Entry 7TD1 (electron microscopy, 3.08 A resolution); this record covers chains B and A of the 4 polymer chains in the assembly.

== Chain B ==
Name: Guanine nucleotide-binding protein G(I)/G(S)/G(T) subunit beta-1
Organism: Bos taurus
UniProt: P62871 (GBB1_BOVIN); numbering as in UniProt (aligned over 1-340)
Chain sequence (340 residues; numbered 1 to 340; the number before each row is that of its first residue):
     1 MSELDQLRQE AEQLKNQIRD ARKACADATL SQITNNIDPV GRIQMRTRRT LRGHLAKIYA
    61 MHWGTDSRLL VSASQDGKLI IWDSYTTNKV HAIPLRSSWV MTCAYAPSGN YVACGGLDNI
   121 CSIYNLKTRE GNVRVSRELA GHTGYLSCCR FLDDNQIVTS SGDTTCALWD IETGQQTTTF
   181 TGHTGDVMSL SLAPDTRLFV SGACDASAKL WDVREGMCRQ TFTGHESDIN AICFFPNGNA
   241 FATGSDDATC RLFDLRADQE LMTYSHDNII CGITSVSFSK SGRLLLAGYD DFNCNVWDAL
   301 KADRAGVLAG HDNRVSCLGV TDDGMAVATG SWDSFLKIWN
Not modelled in the structure: 1
Curated features (UniProtKB/Swiss-Prot):
  - modified residue: Ser2 (N-acetylserine), His266 (Phosphohistidine)

== Chain A ==
Name: Guanine nucleotide-binding protein G(i) subunit alpha-1
Organism: Rattus norvegicus
UniProt: B2RSH2 (GNAI1_MOUSE); numbering as in UniProt (aligned over 1-354)
Chain sequence (379 residues; each row starts with the number of its first residue; numbers below 1 keep their minus sign (Met-24 is residue -24)):
   -24 MGSSHHHHHH SSGLEVLFQG PHMASMGCTL SAEDKAAVER SKMIDRNLRE DGEKAAREVK
    36 LLLLGAGESG KSTIVKQMKI IHEAGYSEEE CKQYKAVVYS NTIQSIIAII RAMGRLKIDF
    96 GDSARADDAR QLFVLAGAAE EGFMTAELAG VIKRLWKDSG VQACFNRSRE YQLNDSAAYY
   156 LNDLDRIAQP NYIPTQQDVL RTRVKTTGIV ETHFTFKDLH FKMFDVGAQR SERKKWIHCF
   216 EGVTAIIFCV ALSDYDLVLA EDEEMNRMHE SMKLFDSICN NKWFTDTSII LFLNKKDLFE
   276 EKIKKSPLTI CYPEYAGSNT YEEAAAYIQC QFEDLNKRKD TKEIYTHFTC ATDTKNVQFV
   336 FDAVTDVIIK NNLKDCGLF
Not modelled in the structure: -24 to 5, 55-181, 235-238
Differences from the reference sequence: initiating methionine (-24); expression tag (-23 to 0); engineered mutation Ala203 (Gly in B2RSH2)
Curated features (UniProtKB/Swiss-Prot):
  - region: Lys35 to Thr48 (G1 motif), Asp173 to Thr181 (G2 motif), Phe196 to Gly202, Gln204, Arg205 (G3 motif), Ile265 to Asp272 (G4 motif), Thr324 to Thr329 (G5 motif)
  - binding site (GTP): Glu43 to Thr48, Asp150, Ser151, Leu175 to Arg178, Asp200 to Gly202, Gln204, Asn269 to Asp272, Ala326
  - binding site (Mg(2+)): Ser47, Thr181
  - lipidation: Gly2 (N-myristoyl glycine), Cys3 (S-palmitoyl cysteine)

== Interface between chain B and chain A ==
Pairs across the interface (43):
  Leu55(B) - Leu23(A)
  Leu55(B) - Gly27(A)
  Lys57(B) - Glu216(A)  salt bridge
  Tyr59(B) - His213(A)  hydrogen bond
  Tyr59(B) - Cys214(A)
  Gln75(B) - Cys214(A)
  Lys78(B) - Leu23(A)
  Lys78(B) - Asp26(A)  salt bridge
  Lys89(B) - Ser16(A)
  Lys89(B) - Ile19(A)
  Lys89(B) - Leu23(A)
  Val90(B) - Arg15(A)  hydrogen bond (backbone-side chain)
  Val90(B) - Ile19(A)
  His91(B) - Arg15(A)
  Ala92(B) - Ile19(A)  hydrophobic
  Ser97(B) - Glu186(A)
  Trp99(B) - Ile184(A)
  Trp99(B) - Glu186(A)  hydrogen bond
  Trp99(B) - Phe199(A)  hydrophobic
  Trp99(B) - Cys214(A)
  Trp99(B) - Phe215(A)  hydrophobic
  Met101(B) - Cys214(A)  hydrophobic
  Leu117(B) - Gly183(A)
  Leu117(B) - Gln204(A)  hydrogen bond (backbone-side chain)
  Leu117(B) - Trp211(A)  hydrophobic
  Leu117(B) - Phe215(A)  hydrophobic
  Asn119(B) - Gly183(A)
  Asn119(B) - Gln204(A)  hydrogen bond
  Thr143(B) - Gln204(A)
  Gly144(B) - Gln204(A)
  Tyr145(B) - Gln204(A)  hydrogen bond (backbone-side chain)
  Tyr145(B) - Ser206(A)
  Tyr145(B) - Lys210(A)
  Asp186(B) - Ser206(A)
  Asp186(B) - Glu207(A)
  Met188(B) - Lys210(A)
  Cys204(B) - Glu207(A)
  Asp228(B) - Lys210(A)  salt bridge
  Asn230(B) - Lys210(A)  hydrogen bond
  Asp246(B) - Lys210(A)  salt bridge
  Arg314(B) - Trp258(A)
  Trp332(B) - Glu216(A)
  Trp332(B) - Trp258(A)  hydrophobic
Also at the interface, not in a pair above, chain B (31 interface residues in all): Gly53, Ile80, Asn88, Ser98, Asp118, Gly162
Also at the interface, not in a pair above, chain A (23 interface residues in all): Val13, Thr182, Lys257

== In short ==
31 residues of chain B face 23 of chain A across their interface; the contacts include 7 hydrogen bonds and 4
salt bridges. Polar pairs include Lys57(B)-Glu216(A), Lys78(B)-Asp26(A) and Asp228(B)-Lys210(A). UniProt lists
21 GTP-binding residues and Mg2+-binding residues Ser47(A) and Thr181(A) on chain A.
Chain B is Guanine nucleotide-binding protein G(I)/G(S)/G(T) subunit beta-1 (Bos taurus) and chain A is
Guanine nucleotide-binding protein G(i) subunit alpha-1 (Rattus norvegicus); the structure, Lysophosphatidic
acid receptor 1-Gi complex bound to LPA, state a, was determined by electron microscopy together with 7TD0,
7TD2, 7TD3 and 7TD4 from the same study.
